Entry 4GHD (X-ray diffraction, 1.85 A resolution); this record covers chains B and D of the 4 polymer chains in the assembly.

Chain B (and D):
Molecule: Homoprotocatechuate 2,3-dioxygenase
Organism: Brevibacterium fuscum
Notes: EC 1.13.11.15; chain D of this document is another copy of the same molecule, construct and numbering; everything in this record applies to it too
UniProtKB: Q45135 (Q45135_9MICO); residues 1-365 here = UniProt positions 1-365
Chain sequence (365 residues; numbered 1 to 365; the number before each row is that of its first residue):
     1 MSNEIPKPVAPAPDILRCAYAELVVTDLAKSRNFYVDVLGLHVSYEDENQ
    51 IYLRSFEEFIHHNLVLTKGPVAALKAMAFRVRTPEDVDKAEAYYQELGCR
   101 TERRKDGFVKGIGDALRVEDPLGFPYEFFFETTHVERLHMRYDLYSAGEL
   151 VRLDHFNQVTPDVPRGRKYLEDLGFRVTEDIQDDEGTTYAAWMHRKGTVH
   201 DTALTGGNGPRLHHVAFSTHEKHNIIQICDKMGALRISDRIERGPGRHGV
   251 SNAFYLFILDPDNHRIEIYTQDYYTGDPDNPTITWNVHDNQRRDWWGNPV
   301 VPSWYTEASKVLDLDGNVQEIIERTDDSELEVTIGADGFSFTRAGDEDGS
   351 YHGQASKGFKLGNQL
Disordered / not traced: 1-2, 363-365
Differences from the reference sequence: engineered mutation Phe-257 (Tyr in Q45135)
Bound ions: Fe2+: His-155, His-214, Glu-267; Ca2+: Asp-184, Glu-185
From the paper describing this entry:
  - binding site for 2-(3,4-dihydroxyphenyl)acetic acid: Arg-243, His-248, Arg-293
  - catalytic residues: His-200 (citing earlier work)

Chain B / chain D interface:
Contacting residue pairs (80):
  Ile-226(B) with Ile-226(D), hydrophobic; Phe-254(D), hydrophobic; Trp-296(D), hydrophobic
  Cys-229(B) with Trp-296(D)
  Asp-230(B) with Arg-247(D), salt bridge; Trp-295(D), hydrogen bond (backbone-side chain); Trp-296(D), hydrogen bond
  Gly-233(B) with Gln-291(D), hydrogen bond (backbone-side chain); Trp-295(D)
  Ala-234(B) with Trp-295(D)
  Arg-236(B) with Trp-285(D); Asp-289(D), salt bridge; Gln-291(D); Thr-342(D), hydrogen bond (side chain-backbone); Arg-343(D), hydrogen bond (backbone-side chain)
  Ile-237(B) with Arg-343(D)
  Ser-238(B) with Gln-291(D), hydrogen bond; Trp-295(D); Trp-296(D); Thr-342(D); Lys-357(D), hydrogen bond (backbone-side chain)
  Asp-239(B) with Thr-342(D); Arg-343(D), salt bridge; Gly-349(D); Tyr-351(D)
  Ile-241(B) with Trp-296(D), hydrophobic; Lys-357(D), hydrogen bond (backbone-side chain)
  Glu-242(B) with Lys-357(D)
  Gly-244(B) with Asn-298(D), hydrogen bond (backbone-side chain)
  Pro-245(B) with Trp-296(D), hydrophobic
  Arg-247(B) with Asp-230(D), salt bridge
  Phe-254(B) with Ile-226(D), hydrophobic
  Trp-285(B) with Arg-236(D)
  Asp-289(B) with Arg-236(D), salt bridge
  Gln-291(B) with Gly-233(D), hydrogen bond (side chain-backbone); Arg-236(D); Ser-238(D), hydrogen bond
  Trp-295(B) with Asp-230(D), hydrogen bond (side chain-backbone); Gly-233(D); Ala-234(D); Arg-236(D); Ser-238(D)
  Trp-296(B) with Ile-226(D), hydrophobic; Cys-229(D); Asp-230(D), hydrogen bond; Ser-238(D); Ile-241(D), hydrophobic; Pro-245(D)
  Asn-298(B) with Gly-244(D), hydrogen bond (side chain-backbone)
  Pro-299(B) with Phe-359(D), hydrophobic
  Val-300(B) with Phe-359(D)
  Val-301(B) with Lys-357(D); Phe-359(D), hydrophobic
  Pro-302(B) with Gly-358(D)
  Thr-342(B) with Arg-236(D), hydrogen bond (backbone-side chain); Ser-238(D); Asp-239(D)
  Arg-343(B) with Arg-236(D), hydrogen bond (side chain-backbone); Asp-239(D), salt bridge
  Gly-349(B) with Asp-239(D)
  Gln-354(B) with Gly-362(D)
  Lys-357(B) with Ser-238(D), hydrogen bond (side chain-backbone); Ile-241(D), hydrogen bond (side chain-backbone); Val-301(D)
  Gly-358(B) with Pro-302(D); Leu-361(D); Gly-362(D), hydrogen bond (backbone-backbone)
  Phe-359(B) with Pro-299(D), hydrophobic; Val-301(D), hydrophobic; Phe-359(D), hydrophobic; Lys-360(D); Gly-362(D)
  Lys-360(B) with Phe-359(D); Lys-360(D), hydrogen bond (backbone-backbone); Leu-361(D); Gly-362(D)
  Leu-361(B) with Lys-360(D)
  Gly-362(B) with Gln-354(D); Gly-358(D), hydrogen bond (backbone-backbone); Lys-360(D)
Also at the interface, not in a pair above, chain B (41 interface residues in all): Lys-222, His-223, Gly-297, Asp-348, Tyr-351, Ala-355
Also at the interface, not in a pair above, chain D (40 interface residues in all): Lys-222, Ile-237, Glu-242, Gly-297, Val-300, Asp-348, Ala-355

In short:
The interface between chain B and chain D involves 41 residues on one side and 40 on the other, with 21
hydrogen bonds and 6 salt bridges. Polar pairs include Asp-230(B)/Arg-247(D), Arg-236(B)/Asp-289(D) and
Asp-239(B)/Arg-343(D). The paper reports the catalytic residue His-200(B); a binding site for
2-(3,4-dihydroxyphenyl)acetic acid at Arg-243(B), His-248(B) and Arg-293(B).
Chain B and chain D are both Homoprotocatechuate 2,3-dioxygenase (Brevibacterium fuscum); the structure,
Structure of Y257F variant of Homoprotocatechuate 2,3-Dioxygenase from B.fuscum in complex with HPCA at 1.85
Ang ..., was determined by X-ray diffraction, deposited together with 4GHC, 4GHE, 4GHF, 4GHG and 4GHH.
